5U4R - chains A and B; structure by X-ray diffraction, 1.76 A resolution.

[Chain A]
Molecule: VRC 315 53-1A09 Fab Heavy chain
From: Homo sapiens
Notes: antibody fragment or engineered binder
Chain sequence (235 residues; each row starts with the number of its first residue; a row labelled like 82A-82C holds insertion residues (82A, then the next letters in order)):
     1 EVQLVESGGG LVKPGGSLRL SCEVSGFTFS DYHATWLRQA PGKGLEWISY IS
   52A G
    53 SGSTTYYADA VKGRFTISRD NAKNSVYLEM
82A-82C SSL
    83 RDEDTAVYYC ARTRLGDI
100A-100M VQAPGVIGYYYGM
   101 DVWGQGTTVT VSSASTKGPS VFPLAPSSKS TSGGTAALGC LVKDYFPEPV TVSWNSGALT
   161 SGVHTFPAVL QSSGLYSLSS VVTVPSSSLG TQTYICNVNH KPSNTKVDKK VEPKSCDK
Unresolved in the structure: 216-218
Cystine bridges: Cys22-Cys92, Cys140-Cys196

[Chain B]
Molecule: VRC 315 53-1A09 Fab Light chain
From: Homo sapiens
Notes: antibody fragment or engineered binder
Chain sequence (214 residues; row label = number of the first residue in the row):
     1 DIQMTQSPSS LSASVGDRVT ITCRASQRIR NYLNWYQQKP GRAPKLLIYT ASKLQGGVPS
    61 RFSGSGSGTD FTLTINSLQP EDFATYYCQQ SHETPLTFGQ GTKIEVRRTV AAPSVFIFPP
   121 SDEQLKSGTA SVVCLLNNFY PREAKVQWKV DNALQSGNSQ ESVTEQDSKD STYSLSSTLT
   181 LSKADYEKHK VYACEVTHQG LSSPVTKSFN RGEC
Unresolved in the structure: 213-214
Cystine bridges: Cys23-Cys88, Cys134-Cys194

[How chain A and chain B interact]
Residue-residue contacts (71):
  Leu37(A) - Phe98(B)  hydrophobic
  Gln39(A) - Gln38(B)  hydrogen bond
  Gln39(A) - Tyr87(B)
  Leu45(A) - Tyr87(B)  hydrophobic
  Leu45(A) - Phe98(B)
  Trp47(A) - Pro95(B)  hydrophobic
  Trp47(A) - Leu96(B)
  Tyr58(A) - Thr94(B)
  Tyr91(A) - Gln38(B)
  Tyr91(A) - Arg42(B)
  Tyr91(A) - Ala43(B)  hydrophobic
  Arg96(A) - Tyr49(B)  hydrogen bond
  Arg96(A) - Gln55(B)  hydrogen bond
  Asp99(A) - Tyr49(B)  hydrogen bond
  Asp99(A) - Lys53(B)
  Tyr100I(A) - Ser91(B)
  Tyr100I(A) - His92(B)
  Tyr100I(A) - Glu93(B)
  Tyr100I(A) - Thr94(B)
  Tyr100I(A) - Leu96(B)  hydrophobic
  Tyr100J(A) - Tyr32(B)
  Tyr100J(A) - Ser91(B)  hydrogen bond (backbone-side chain)
  Tyr100J(A) - His92(B)
  Tyr100K(A) - Asn34(B)
  Tyr100K(A) - Tyr49(B)
  Gly100L(A) - Asn34(B)
  Gly100L(A) - Tyr36(B)
  Met100M(A) - Tyr36(B)  hydrogen bond (backbone-side chain)
  Met100M(A) - Leu46(B)
  Met100M(A) - Gln89(B)
  Asp101(A) - Leu46(B)
  Asp101(A) - Gln55(B)
  Trp103(A) - Tyr36(B)
  Trp103(A) - Pro44(B)  hydrophobic
  Gly104(A) - Ala43(B)
  Gln105(A) - Arg42(B)
  Gln105(A) - Ala43(B)  hydrogen bond (side chain-backbone)
  Phe122(A) - Ser121(B)
  Phe122(A) - Glu123(B)
  Phe122(A) - Gln124(B)
  Pro123(A) - Ser121(B)
  Leu124(A) - Phe118(B)
  Leu124(A) - Val133(B)  hydrophobic
  Ala125(A) - Phe118(B)
  Thr135(A) - Phe116(B)
  Ala137(A) - Phe116(B)  hydrophobic
  Ala137(A) - Phe118(B)
  Leu138(A) - Phe118(B)  hydrophobic
  Leu141(A) - Ser131(B)
  Lys143(A) - Gln124(B)
  Lys143(A) - Ser131(B)
  Gly162(A) - Lys169(B)
  His164(A) - Asn137(B)
  His164(A) - Asn138(B)  hydrogen bond
  His164(A) - Ser174(B)  hydrogen bond
  Phe166(A) - Leu135(B)  hydrophobic
  Phe166(A) - Ser162(B)
  Phe166(A) - Thr164(B)
  Phe166(A) - Ser174(B)
  Phe166(A) - Leu175(B)
  Phe166(A) - Ser176(B)
  Pro167(A) - Ser162(B)  hydrogen bond (backbone-side chain)
  Pro167(A) - Val163(B)
  Val169(A) - Gln160(B)
  Val169(A) - Glu161(B)
  Leu170(A) - Gln160(B)  hydrogen bond (backbone-side chain)
  Gln171(A) - Gln160(B)
  Val181(A) - Leu135(B)  hydrophobic
  Thr183(A) - Asn137(B)
  Lys209(A) - Glu123(B)  salt bridge
  Lys214(A) - Asp122(B)  salt bridge
Other interface residues (no listed pair), chain A (44 interface residues in all): Lys43, Gly44, Val121, Ala136, Ser161, Thr165, Ser179
Other interface residues (no listed pair), chain B (42 interface residues in all): Thr129, Asp167

[Overview]
Chain A and chain B form an interface of 44 and 42 residues respectively, with 11 hydrogen bonds and 2 salt
bridges. Polar pairs include Lys209(A)-Glu123(B), Lys214(A)-Asp122(B) and Gln39(A)-Gln38(B).
Here chain A is VRC 315 53-1A09 Fab Heavy chain and chain B is VRC 315 53-1A09 Fab Light chain, both from Homo
sapiens. Entry 5U4R (Crystal structure of the broadly neutralizing Influenza A antibody VRC 315 53-1A09 Fab)
was determined by X-ray diffraction together with 5WCC, 5TY6, 5WCD and 5WCA from the same study.
